PDB entry 7T8U | electron microscopy, 4.30 A resolution (low resolution: residue-level contacts below are approximate; hydrogen-bond / salt-bridge calls are withheld) | chains B and D of the 4 polymer chains in the assembly

# Chain B (and D)
Protein: Antibacterial protein
Notes: chain D of this document is another copy of the same molecule, construct and numbering; everything in this record applies to it too
UniProtKB: H9BRQ4 (H9BRQ4_STAAU); numbering as in UniProt (aligned over 1-44)
Sequence (44 residues; numbered 1 to 44; the number before each row is that of its first residue):
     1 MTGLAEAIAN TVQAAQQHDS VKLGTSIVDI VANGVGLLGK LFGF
Not modelled in the structure: 44

# Interface between chain B and chain D
Pairs across the interface (4):
  S20(B) with L23(D)
  L23(B) with L23(D)
  I27(B) with G24(D); I27(D)
Also at the interface, not in a pair above, chain B (5 interface residues in all): V28, V31
Also at the interface, not in a pair above, chain D (5 interface residues in all): D19, V31

# Overview
The chain B/chain D interface involves 5 residues from each chain.
Chain B and chain D are both Antibacterial protein; the structure, Structure of PSMbeta2 nanotubes, was
determined by electron microscopy (same publication as 7SZZ and 7T0X).
